Entry 3ILY (X-ray diffraction, 2.20 A resolution); this record covers chain A.

Chain A:
Protein: Protein tyrosine phosphatase, putative
Source organism: Entamoeba histolytica HM-1:IMSS
UniProt: C4LSE7 (C4LSE7_ENTHI); residue numbers follow UniProt; this construct covers 1-157
Sequence (178 residues; each row starts with the number of its first residue; numbers below 1 keep their minus sign (Met-20 is residue -20)):
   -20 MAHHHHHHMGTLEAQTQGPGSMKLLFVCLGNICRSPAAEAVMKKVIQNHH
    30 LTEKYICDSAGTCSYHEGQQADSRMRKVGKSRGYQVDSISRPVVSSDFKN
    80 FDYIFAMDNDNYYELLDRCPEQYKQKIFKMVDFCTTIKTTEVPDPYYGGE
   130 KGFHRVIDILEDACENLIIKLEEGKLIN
Disordered / not traced: -20 to -1, 7-12, 41-48, 126-127
Sequence notes: expression tag (-20 to 0)
Reported in the primary citation:
  - catalytic residues: Cys7, Arg13 (proposed by the authors, not directly observed)
  - catalytic residues: Asp123 (by similarity / conservation)
  - specificity-determining residues: His45 (proposed by the authors, not directly observed)

Summary:
From the paper: catalytic residues Cys7, Arg13 and Asp123; the specificity determinant His45.
Chain A is Protein tyrosine phosphatase, putative (Entamoeba histolytica HM-1:IMSS); the structure, Apo
crystal structure of protein tyrosine phosphatase from Entamoeba histolytica featuring a disordered active
site, was determined by X-ray diffraction together with 3JS5, 3JVI and 3IDO from the same study.
